1PJ1 - chains A and B; structure by X-ray diffraction, 1.95 A resolution.

Chain A (and B):
Name: Ribonucleoside-diphosphate reductase 1 beta chain
Organism: Escherichia coli
Notes: EC 1.17.4.1; chain B of this document is another copy of the same molecule, construct and numbering; everything in this record applies to it too
UniProt: P69924 (RIR2_ECOLI); residues 1-375 here = UniProt positions 1-375
Sequence (375 residues; row label = number of the first residue in the row):
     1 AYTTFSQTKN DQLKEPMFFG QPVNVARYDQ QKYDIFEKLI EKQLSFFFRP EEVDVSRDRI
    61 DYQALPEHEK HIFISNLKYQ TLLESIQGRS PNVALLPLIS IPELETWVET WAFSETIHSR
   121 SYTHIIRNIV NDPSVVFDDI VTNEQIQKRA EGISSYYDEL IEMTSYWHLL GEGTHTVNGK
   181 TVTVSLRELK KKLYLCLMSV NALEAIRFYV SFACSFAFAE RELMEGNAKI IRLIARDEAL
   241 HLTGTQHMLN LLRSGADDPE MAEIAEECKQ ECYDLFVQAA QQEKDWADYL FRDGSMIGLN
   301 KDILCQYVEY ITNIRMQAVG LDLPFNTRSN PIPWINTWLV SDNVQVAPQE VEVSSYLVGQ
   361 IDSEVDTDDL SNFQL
Not modelled in the structure: 341-375
Differences from the reference sequence: engineered mutation Phe48 (Trp in P69924), Glu84 (Asp in P69924)
Ion coordination: Fe ion site 1: Glu84, Glu115, His118, Glu238; Fe ion site 2: Glu115, Glu204, Glu238, His241; Hg2+ site 1: Tyr194, Cys272; Hg2+ site 2 near Cys196 (its only coordinating residue here); Hg2+ site 3: Val210, Cys214; Hg2+ site 4 near Cys268 (its only coordinating residue here); Hg2+ site 5: Cys268, Cys272; Hg2+ site 6 near Glu309 (its only coordinating residue here)

How chain A and chain B interact:
Residue-residue contacts (130; chain A residue first):
  Tyr2(A) - Arg89(B)
  Tyr2(A) - Val93(B)  hydrophobic
  Tyr2(A) - Asp158(B)
  Tyr2(A) - Ile161(B)  hydrophobic
  Thr3(A) - Asp158(B)  hydrogen bond
  Thr4(A) - Arg89(B)  hydrogen bond (backbone-side chain)
  Thr4(A) - Ser90(B)
  Thr4(A) - Ser154(B)
  Thr4(A) - Tyr157(B)
  Thr4(A) - Asp158(B)  hydrogen bond (backbone-side chain)
  Thr4(A) - Ile161(B)
  Phe5(A) - Leu82(B)  hydrophobic
  Phe5(A) - Ile86(B)  hydrophobic
  Phe5(A) - Gln147(B)
  Gln7(A) - Val141(B)
  Thr8(A) - Val141(B)
  Lys9(A) - Asp138(B)
  Lys9(A) - Val141(B)
  Lys9(A) - Thr142(B)
  Val23(A) - Arg89(B)  hydrogen bond (backbone-side chain)
  Asn24(A) - Ser85(B)
  Asn24(A) - Arg89(B)  hydrogen bond (backbone-side chain)
  Asn24(A) - Val141(B)
  Val25(A) - Ser85(B)
  Val25(A) - Phe137(B)  hydrophobic
  Val25(A) - Ile140(B)  hydrophobic
  Val25(A) - Val141(B)  hydrophobic
  Ala26(A) - Ser85(B)  hydrogen bond (backbone-side chain)
  Arg27(A) - Thr123(B)
  Arg27(A) - Ser134(B)  hydrogen bond
  Arg27(A) - Phe137(B)
  Arg27(A) - Asp138(B)  salt bridge
  Tyr28(A) - Ser119(B)
  Tyr28(A) - Arg120(B)
  Tyr28(A) - Thr123(B)  hydrogen bond (backbone-side chain)
  Asp29(A) - Thr123(B)
  Asp29(A) - Arg127(B)
  Asp29(A) - Pro133(B)
  Asp29(A) - Phe137(B)
  Gln30(A) - Ser134(B)
  Glu37(A) - Arg120(B)  salt bridge
  Ile40(A) - Arg120(B)
  Glu41(A) - Arg120(B)
  Leu44(A) - Phe47(B)
  Leu44(A) - Arg49(B)
  Leu44(A) - Phe113(B)  hydrophobic
  Leu44(A) - Arg120(B)
  Ser45(A) - Arg49(B)  hydrogen bond (backbone-side chain)
  Phe47(A) - Leu44(B)
  Phe47(A) - Phe47(B)  hydrophobic
  Arg49(A) - Glu41(B)  hydrogen bond (side chain-backbone)
  Arg49(A) - Leu44(B)
  Leu82(A) - Phe5(B)  hydrophobic
  Ser85(A) - Asn24(B)
  Ser85(A) - Val25(B)
  Ser85(A) - Ala26(B)  hydrogen bond (side chain-backbone)
  Ile86(A) - Phe5(B)  hydrophobic
  Gly88(A) - Glu109(B)
  Arg89(A) - Tyr2(B)
  Arg89(A) - Thr4(B)  hydrogen bond (side chain-backbone)
  Arg89(A) - Val23(B)  hydrogen bond (side chain-backbone)
  Arg89(A) - Asn24(B)  hydrogen bond (side chain-backbone)
  Arg89(A) - Glu105(B)  salt bridge
  Arg89(A) - Glu109(B)
  Ser90(A) - Thr4(B)
  Asn92(A) - Asn92(B)
  Asn92(A) - Leu96(B)
  Asn92(A) - Glu109(B)  hydrogen bond
  Val93(A) - Tyr2(B)  hydrophobic
  Val93(A) - Leu96(B)  hydrophobic
  Leu96(A) - Asn92(B)
  Leu96(A) - Val93(B)  hydrophobic
  Glu105(A) - Arg89(B)  salt bridge
  Glu109(A) - Gly88(B)
  Glu109(A) - Arg89(B)
  Glu109(A) - Asn92(B)  hydrogen bond
  Glu109(A) - Thr116(B)
  Phe113(A) - Leu44(B)  hydrophobic
  Phe113(A) - Thr110(B)
  Phe113(A) - Phe113(B)  hydrophobic
  Thr116(A) - Glu109(B)
  Ile117(A) - Leu44(B)  hydrophobic
  Ser119(A) - Tyr28(B)
  Arg120(A) - Tyr28(B)
  Arg120(A) - Glu37(B)  salt bridge
  Arg120(A) - Ile40(B)
  Arg120(A) - Glu41(B)
  Arg120(A) - Leu44(B)
  Thr123(A) - Arg27(B)
  Thr123(A) - Tyr28(B)  hydrogen bond (side chain-backbone)
  Thr123(A) - Asp29(B)
  Arg127(A) - Tyr28(B)
  Arg127(A) - Asp29(B)
  Pro133(A) - Asp29(B)
  Ser134(A) - Arg27(B)  hydrogen bond
  Phe137(A) - Val25(B)  hydrophobic
  Phe137(A) - Arg27(B)
  Phe137(A) - Asp29(B)
  Asp138(A) - Lys9(B)
  Ile140(A) - Val25(B)  hydrophobic
  Val141(A) - Gln7(B)
  Val141(A) - Thr8(B)
  Val141(A) - Lys9(B)
  Val141(A) - Asn24(B)
  Val141(A) - Val25(B)  hydrophobic
  Thr142(A) - Lys9(B)
  Gln147(A) - Phe5(B)
  Ser154(A) - Thr4(B)  hydrogen bond (backbone-side chain)
  Tyr157(A) - Thr4(B)
  Asp158(A) - Tyr2(B)
  Asp158(A) - Thr3(B)  hydrogen bond
  Asp158(A) - Thr4(B)  hydrogen bond (side chain-backbone)
  Ile161(A) - Tyr2(B)  hydrophobic
  Glu162(A) - Leu169(B)
  Ser165(A) - Ser165(B)
  Ser165(A) - Leu169(B)
  Tyr166(A) - Leu169(B)  hydrophobic
  Leu169(A) - Glu162(B)
  Leu169(A) - Ser165(B)
  Leu169(A) - Tyr166(B)  hydrophobic
  Leu169(A) - Leu169(B)  hydrophobic
  Leu170(A) - Val177(B)  hydrophobic
  His175(A) - Asn178(B)  hydrogen bond
  Thr176(A) - Thr176(B)
  Thr176(A) - Val177(B)
  Thr176(A) - Asn178(B)  hydrogen bond (backbone-backbone)
  Val177(A) - Leu170(B)  hydrophobic
  Val177(A) - Thr176(B)
  Asn178(A) - His175(B)
  Asn178(A) - Thr176(B)  hydrogen bond (backbone-backbone)
Other interface residues (no listed pair), chain A (66 interface residues in all): Ser6, Pro97, Thr106, Thr110, Gly179
Other interface residues (no listed pair), chain B (65 interface residues in all): Ser6, Gln30, Ser45, Pro97, Thr106, Ile117

In short:
Chain A and chain B form an interface of 66 and 65 residues respectively; the contacts include 24 hydrogen
bonds and 5 salt bridges. Among the polar pairs are Arg27(A)-Asp138(B), Glu37(A)-Arg120(B) and
Arg89(A)-Glu105(B). Glu84(A), Glu115(A), His118(A) and Glu238(A) form the Fe ion site 1.
Both chains are Ribonucleoside-diphosphate reductase 1 beta chain (Escherichia coli). Entry 1PJ1
(Ribonucleotide reductase R2-D84E/W48F soaked with ferrous ions at ph 5) was determined by X-ray diffraction,
deposited together with 1PIY, 1PIZ, 1PJ0, 1PM2 and 1R65.
